PDB entry 4IHJ | X-ray diffraction, 2.00 A resolution | chains C and E of the 6 polymer chains in the assembly

# Chain C
Name: Tubulin alpha-1B chain
From: Bos taurus
Reference sequence: P81947 (TBA1B_BOVIN); residues 1-450 here = UniProt positions 1-450
Amino-acid sequence (450 residues; row label = number of the first residue in the row):
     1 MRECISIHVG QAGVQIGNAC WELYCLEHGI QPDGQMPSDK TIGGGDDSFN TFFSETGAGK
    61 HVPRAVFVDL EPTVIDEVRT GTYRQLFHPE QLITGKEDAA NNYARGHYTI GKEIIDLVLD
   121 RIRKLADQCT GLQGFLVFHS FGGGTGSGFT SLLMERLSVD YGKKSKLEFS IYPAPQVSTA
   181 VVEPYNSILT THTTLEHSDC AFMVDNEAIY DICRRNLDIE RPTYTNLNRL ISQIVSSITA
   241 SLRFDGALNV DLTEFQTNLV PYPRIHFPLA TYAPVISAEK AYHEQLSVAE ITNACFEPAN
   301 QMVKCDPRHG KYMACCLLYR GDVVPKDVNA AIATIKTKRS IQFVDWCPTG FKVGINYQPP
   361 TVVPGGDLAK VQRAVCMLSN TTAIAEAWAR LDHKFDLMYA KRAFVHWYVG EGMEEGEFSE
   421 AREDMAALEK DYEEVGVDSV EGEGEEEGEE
Unresolved in the structure: 441-450
Bound ions: Ca2+: D39, T41, G44, E55
Residues lining bound ligands: GTP (guanosine-5'-triphosphate): G10, Q11, A12, Q15, I16, D69, D98, A99, A100, N101, N102, S140, G142, G143, G144, T145, G146, I171, P173, V177, S178, T179, E183, N206, Y224, L227, N228, I231

# Chain E
Name: Stathmin-4
From: Rattus norvegicus
Reference sequence: P63043 (STMN4_RAT); residues 5-145 here correspond to UniProt positions 49-189 (UniProt number = residue number + 44)
Amino-acid sequence (143 residues; row label = number of the first residue in the row):
     3 MADMEVIELN KCTSGQSFEV ILKPPSFDGV PEFNASLPRR RDPSLEEIQK KLEAAEERRK
    63 YQEAELLKHL AEKREHEREV IQKAIEENNN FIKMAKEKLA QKMESNKENR EAHLAAMLER
   123 LQEKDKHAEE VRKNKELKEE ASR
Unresolved in the structure: 3-5, 29-43, 142-145
Differences from the reference sequence: cloning artifact (3-4)
UniProt features mapped onto this chain:
  - modified residue: S46 (Phosphoserine)

# Interface between chain C and chain E
Pairs across the interface (32; chain C residue first):
  H107(C) with K104(E); M105(E)
  Y108(C) with K104(E); M105(E), hydrophobic; N108(E)
  T109(C) with R112(E)
  K112(C) with M105(E)
  E155(C) with L101(E); K104(E), salt bridge
  R156(C) with L101(E)
  S158(C) with F93(E); I94(E)
  V159(C) with I94(E); A97(E), hydrophobic; K98(E)
  G162(C) with I94(E)
  K163(C) with N90(E); F93(E)
  T193(C) with K104(E)
  E196(C) with F93(E)
  H197(C) with F93(E)
  V409(C) with H115(E), hydrogen bond (backbone-side chain)
  G410(C) with R112(E); H115(E)
  E411(C) with N108(E), hydrogen bond (backbone-side chain); R112(E), salt bridge
  G412(C) with N108(E), hydrogen bond (backbone-side chain); N111(E), hydrogen bond (backbone-side chain); R112(E)
  M413(C) with N108(E)
  E414(C) with S107(E); N111(E), hydrogen bond
Also at the interface, not in a pair above, chain C (21 interface residues in all): L152, E417

# Summary
21 residues of chain C face 13 of chain E across their interface, with 5 hydrogen bonds and 2 salt bridges.
Polar contacts include E155(C)-K104(E), E411(C)-R112(E) and V409(C)-H115(E). Chain C binds GTP. D39(C),
T41(C), G44(C) and E55(C) coordinate Ca2+.
Chain C is Tubulin alpha-1B chain (Bos taurus) and chain E is Stathmin-4 (Rattus norvegicus); the structure,
Crystal structure of tubulin-stathmin-TTL-ADP complex, was determined by X-ray diffraction, deposited together
with 4IIJ.
